1ME5 - chains A and B of the 3 polymer chains in the assembly; structure by X-ray diffraction, 2.40 A resolution.

# Chain A (and B)
Molecule: Alkylhydroperoxidase D
From: Mycobacterium tuberculosis
Notes: chain B of this document is another copy of the same molecule, construct and numbering; everything in this record applies to it too
UniProtKB: P0A5N4 (AHPD_MYCTU); residue numbers follow UniProt; this construct covers 1-177
Amino-acid sequence (177 residues; each row starts with the number of its first residue):
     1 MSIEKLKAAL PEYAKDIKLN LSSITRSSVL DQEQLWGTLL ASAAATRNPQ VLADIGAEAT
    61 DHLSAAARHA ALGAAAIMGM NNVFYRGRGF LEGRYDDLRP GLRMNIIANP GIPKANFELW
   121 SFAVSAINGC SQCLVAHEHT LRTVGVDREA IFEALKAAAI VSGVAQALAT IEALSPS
Unresolved in the structure: 1-2, 176-177
Construct notes: engineered mutation Gln132 (His in P0A5N4)

# How chain A and chain B interact
Contacting residue pairs (64; chain A residue first):
  Tyr13(A) with His69(B), hydrogen bond (backbone-side chain); Leu72(B); Gly73(B); Ile106(B)
  Lys15(A) with Arg103(B); Asn105(B), hydrogen bond
  Asp16(A) with Ile77(B); Arg103(B); Met104(B), hydrogen bond (side chain-backbone); Asn105(B), hydrogen bond (side chain-backbone); Ile106(B), hydrogen bond (side chain-backbone)
  Ile17(A) with Ala76(B); Ile77(B), hydrophobic
  Leu19(A) with Arg103(B)
  Asn20(A) with Met80(B); Arg103(B), hydrogen bond (side chain-backbone)
  Ala126(A) with Val83(B); Arg86(B), hydrogen bond (backbone-side chain)
  Ile127(A) with Arg86(B), hydrogen bond (backbone-side chain)
  Asn128(A) with Arg86(B)
  Gly129(A) with Arg86(B); Phe90(B)
  Ser131(A) with Phe90(B)
  Leu134(A) with Gly87(B); Phe90(B), hydrophobic
  Val135(A) with Phe90(B); Glu92(B)
  Glu138(A) with Leu91(B); Arg94(B), salt bridge; Tyr95(B), hydrogen bond
  His139(A) with Arg94(B)
  Arg142(A) with Arg94(B)
  Arg148(A) with Arg94(B), hydrogen bond (side chain-backbone); Tyr95(B); Asp97(B), salt bridge; Leu98(B)
  Ile151(A) with Tyr95(B)
  Phe152(A) with Phe84(B), hydrophobic; Tyr95(B), hydrophobic; Leu98(B); Arg99(B); Pro100(B), hydrophobic
  Leu155(A) with Phe84(B); Arg88(B)
  Lys156(A) with Gly101(B), hydrogen bond (side chain-backbone); Leu102(B)
  Ala159(A) with Met80(B); Val83(B), hydrophobic; Phe84(B)
  Ile160(A) with Met80(B); Leu102(B), hydrophobic
  Ser162(A) with Gly79(B); Val83(B)
  Gly163(A) with Ala76(B); Met80(B)
  Gln166(A) with Ala44(B); Ala45(B); Arg47(B); Ala75(B), hydrogen bond (side chain-backbone); Ala76(B)
  Thr170(A) with Leu52(B)
  Ala173(A) with Pro49(B), hydrophobic; Leu52(B), hydrophobic
  Leu174(A) with Leu72(B), hydrophobic
Other interface residues (no listed pair), chain A (37 interface residues in all): Glu12, Ala14, Phe122, Cys130, Glu149, Ala158, Ala167, Ala169

# In short
37 residues of chain A and 33 residues of chain B are in contact; the contacts include 12 hydrogen bonds and 2
salt bridges. Polar pairs include Glu138(A)-Arg94(B), Arg148(A)-Asp97(B) and Tyr13(A)-His69(B).
Chain A and chain B are both Alkylhydroperoxidase D (Mycobacterium tuberculosis); the structure, Crystal
Structure of Mycobacterium Tuberculosis Alkylperoxidase AhpD H132Q Mutant, was determined by X-ray
diffraction, deposited together with 1LW1.
